Entry 7XUE (electron microscopy, 3.17 A resolution); this record covers chains B and I of the 8 polymer chains in the assembly.

# Chain B
Molecule: template DNA
Sequence (177 nucleotides; numbered -13 to 163; the number before each row is that of its first residue; numbers below 1 keep their minus sign (DC-13 is residue -13)):
   -13 CGAATTGTGA GCGCTCACAA TTCTAAAAGC AAAAAAGCCT TCTCGCTAAT GAGCAGCATT
    47 GCCGTTCATC CTGAACCCGC CGCGCTCCCG ACGCATGGTT TAAAGACGCG CCGTTCGTCT
   107 ATGGGCTTAT GATGTACTTA AAGTTCATTA ATGTAAAGTA CCAATAGGAA TTCATGC
Unresolved in the structure: -13 to 0, 31-163

# Chain I
Name: DNA-directed RNA polymerase subunit beta
From: Escherichia coli (strain K12)
Notes: EC 2.7.7.6
Reference sequence: P0A8V2 (RPOB_ECOLI); residues 1-1342 here = UniProt positions 1-1342
Amino-acid sequence (1342 residues; row label = number of the first residue in the row):
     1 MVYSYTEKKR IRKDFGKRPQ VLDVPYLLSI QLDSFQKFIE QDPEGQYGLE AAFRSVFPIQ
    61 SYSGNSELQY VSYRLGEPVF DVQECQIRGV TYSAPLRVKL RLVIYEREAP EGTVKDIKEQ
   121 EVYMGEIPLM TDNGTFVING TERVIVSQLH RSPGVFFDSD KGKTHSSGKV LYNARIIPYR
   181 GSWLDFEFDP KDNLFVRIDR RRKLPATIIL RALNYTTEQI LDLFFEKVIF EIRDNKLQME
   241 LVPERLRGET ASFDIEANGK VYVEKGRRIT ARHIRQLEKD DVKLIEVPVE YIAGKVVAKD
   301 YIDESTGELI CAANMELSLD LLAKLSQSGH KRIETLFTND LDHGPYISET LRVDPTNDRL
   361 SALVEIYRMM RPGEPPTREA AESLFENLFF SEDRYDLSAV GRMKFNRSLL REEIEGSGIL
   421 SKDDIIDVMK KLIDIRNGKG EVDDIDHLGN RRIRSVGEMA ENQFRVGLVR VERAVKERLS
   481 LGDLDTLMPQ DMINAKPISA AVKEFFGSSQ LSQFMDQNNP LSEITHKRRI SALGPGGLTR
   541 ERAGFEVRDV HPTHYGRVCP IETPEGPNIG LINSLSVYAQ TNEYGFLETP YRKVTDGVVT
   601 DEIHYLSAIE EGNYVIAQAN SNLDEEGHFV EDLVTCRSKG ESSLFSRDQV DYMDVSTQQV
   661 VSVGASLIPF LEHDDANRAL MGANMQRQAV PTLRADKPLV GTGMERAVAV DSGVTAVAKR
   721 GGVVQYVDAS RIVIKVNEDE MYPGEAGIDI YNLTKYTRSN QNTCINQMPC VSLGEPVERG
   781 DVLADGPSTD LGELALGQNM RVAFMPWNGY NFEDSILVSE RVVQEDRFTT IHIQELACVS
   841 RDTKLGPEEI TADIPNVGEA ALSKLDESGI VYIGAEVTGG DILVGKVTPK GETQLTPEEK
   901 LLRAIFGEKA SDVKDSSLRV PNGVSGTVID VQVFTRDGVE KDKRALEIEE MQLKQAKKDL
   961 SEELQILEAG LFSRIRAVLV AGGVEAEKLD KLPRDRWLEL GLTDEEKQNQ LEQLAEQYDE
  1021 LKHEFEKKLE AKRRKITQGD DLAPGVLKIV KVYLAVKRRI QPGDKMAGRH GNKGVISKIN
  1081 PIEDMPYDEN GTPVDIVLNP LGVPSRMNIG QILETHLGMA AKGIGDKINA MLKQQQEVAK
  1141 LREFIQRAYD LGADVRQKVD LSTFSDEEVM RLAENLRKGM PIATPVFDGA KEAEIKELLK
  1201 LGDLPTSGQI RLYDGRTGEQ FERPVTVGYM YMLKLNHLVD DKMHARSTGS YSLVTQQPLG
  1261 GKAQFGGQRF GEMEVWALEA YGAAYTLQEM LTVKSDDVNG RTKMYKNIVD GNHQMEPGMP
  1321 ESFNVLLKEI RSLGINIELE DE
Unresolved in the structure: 1
Curated features (UniProtKB/Swiss-Prot):
  - modified residue (N6-acetyllysine): Lys1022, Lys1200
  - mutagenesis: Ile561 (I561S: Resistant to antibiotics salinamide A and B), Ile569 (I569S: Resistant to antibiotics salinamide A and B), Ala665 (A665E: Resistant to antibiotics salinamide A and B), Asp675 (D675A/G: Resistant to antibiotics salinamide A and B), Asn677 (N677H/K: Resistant to antibiotics salinamide A and B), Leu680 (L680M: Resistant to antibiotics salinamide A and B), Glu813 (E813K: Disrupts the enzyme's active center)
From the paper describing this entry:
  - conformationally variable residues (domain motion): Glu1006

# How chain B and chain I interact
Contacting residue pairs (13):
  DA6(B) - Lys191(I)  salt bridge to the phosphate
  DT8(B) - Arg202(I)  phosphate contact
  DA13(B) - Arg542(I)  base contact
  DC16(B) - Arg1269(I)  salt bridge to the phosphate
  DC16(B) - Gly1271(I)  phosphate contact
  DA17(B) - Arg1269(I)  hydrogen bond to the phosphate
  DA18(B) - Gly1261(I)  phosphate contact
  DA18(B) - Lys1262(I)  hydrogen bond to the phosphate
  DA19(B) - Ala1263(I)  phosphate contact
  DA21(B) - Arg143(I)  phosphate contact
  DA21(B) - Phe514(I)  sugar contact
  DA22(B) - Asn139(I)  hydrogen bond to the phosphate
  DA22(B) - Gly507(I)  sugar contact
Also at the interface, not in a pair above, chain B (11 interface residues in all): DG15, DA20
Also at the interface, not in a pair above, chain I (17 interface residues in all): Thr141, Ser508, Asp1241, Gln1268, Met1273

# Overview
11 residues of chain B face 17 of chain I across their interface, with 3 hydrogen bonds and 2 salt bridges.
Polar contacts include DA17(B)-Arg1269(I), DA18(B)-Lys1262(I) and DA22(B)-Asn139(I). From UniProt: 7
mutagenesis sites on chain I. The paper reports conformational variability at Glu1006(I).
Chain B is template DNA and chain I is DNA-directed RNA polymerase subunit beta (Escherichia coli (strain
K12)); the structure, Cryo-EM structure of HK022 putRNA-associated E.coli RNA polymerase elongation complex,
was determined by electron microscopy (same publication as 7XUG and 7XUI).
